Entry 1W8H (X-ray diffraction, 1.75 A resolution); this record covers chains A and D of the 4 polymer chains in the assembly.

# Chain A (and D)
Name: Pseudomonas aeruginosa lectin II
From: Pseudomonas aeruginosa
Notes: chain D of this document is another copy of the same molecule, construct and numbering; everything in this record applies to it too
Reference sequence: Q9HYN5 (Q9HYN5); residues 0-114 here correspond to UniProt positions 1-115 (UniProt number = residue number + 1)
Sequence (115 residues; each row starts with the number of its first residue; numbering starts at 0):
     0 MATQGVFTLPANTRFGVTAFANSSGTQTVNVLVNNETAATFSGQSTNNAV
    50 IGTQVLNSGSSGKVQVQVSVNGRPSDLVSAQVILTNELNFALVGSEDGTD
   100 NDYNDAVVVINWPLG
Disordered / not traced: 0
Bound ions: Ca2+ site 1: Asn21, Asp101, Asn103, Asp104 (together with alpha-L-fucopyranose) (shared with Gly114(D) of chain D); Ca2+ site 2: Glu95, Asp99, Asp101, Asp104 (together with alpha-L-fucopyranose); Ca2+ site 3: Gly114 (together with alpha-L-fucopyranose) (shared with Asn21(D), Asp101(D), Asn103(D), Asp104(D) of chain D)
What the authors report for this chain:
  - binding site for alpha-L-fucopyranose: Asn21, Ser23, Thr45, Asp96, Thr98, Asp99, Asp101, Asp104, Gly114
  - binding site for N-acetylglucosamine: Asp96
  - binding site for beta-D-galactopyranose: Ser23

# How chain A and chain D interact
Pairs across the interface - 53 pairs, chain A then chain D:
  Arg13(A) with Asn46(D), hydrogen bond
  Gly15(A) with Asn47(D)
  Thr17(A) with Phe19(D)
  Phe19(A) with Thr17(D)
  Asn21(A) with Leu113(D); Gly114(D), hydrogen bond (side chain-backbone)
  Thr45(A) with Arg13(D), hydrogen bond (backbone-side chain); Gly114(D)
  Asn46(A) with Arg13(D), hydrogen bond; Val54(D)
  Asn47(A) with Gly15(D); Asn110(D), hydrogen bond; Leu113(D)
  Thr52(A) with Val49(D)
  Val54(A) with Asn46(D)
  Val77(A) with Leu83(D), hydrophobic
  Ser78(A) with Leu83(D)
  Ala79(A) with Leu83(D), hydrophobic
  Leu83(A) with Val77(D); Ser78(D); Ala79(D), hydrophobic
  Thr84(A) with Val77(D); Tyr102(D)
  Glu86(A) with Asn100(D); Asp101(D)
  Leu87(A) with Gly93(D); Tyr102(D); Asn103(D)
  Phe89(A) with Leu91(D), hydrophobic; Val106(D), hydrophobic; Val108(D), hydrophobic
  Leu91(A) with Val81(D), hydrophobic; Phe89(D), hydrophobic
  Gly93(A) with Leu87(D)
  Asn100(A) with Glu86(D)
  Asp101(A) with Glu86(D); Gly114(D)
  Tyr102(A) with Thr84(D); Leu87(D)
  Asn103(A) with Leu87(D); Pro112(D), hydrogen bond (side chain-backbone); Leu113(D); Gly114(D), hydrogen bond (side chain-backbone)
  Val106(A) with Phe89(D), hydrophobic
  Asn110(A) with Asn47(D)
  Pro112(A) with Asn103(D), hydrogen bond (backbone-side chain)
  Leu113(A) with Asn21(D); Asn47(D); Asn103(D)
  Gly114(A) with Asn21(D), hydrogen bond (backbone-side chain); Thr45(D), hydrogen bond (backbone-backbone); Asp101(D); Asn103(D), hydrogen bond (backbone-side chain)
Other interface residues (no listed pair), chain A (34 interface residues in all): Ser22, Val49, Val81, Val92, Val108
Other interface residues (no listed pair), chain D (34 interface residues in all): Ser22, Thr52, Val92

# Summary
Chain A and chain D each contribute 34 residues to their interface, with 11 hydrogen bonds. Among the polar
pairs are Arg13(A)-Asn46(D), Asn21(A)-Gly114(D) and Thr45(A)-Arg13(D). Asn21(A), Asp101(A), Asn103(A) and
Asp104(A) form the Ca2+ site 1. The paper reports a binding site for alpha-L-fucopyranose at Asn21(A),
Ser23(A) and Thr45(A) among others; a binding site for N-acetylglucosamine at Asp96(A).
Chain A and chain D are both Pseudomonas aeruginosa lectin II (Pseudomonas aeruginosa); the structure,
structure of pseudomonas aeruginosa lectin II (PA-IIL)complexed with lewisA trisaccharide, was determined by
X-ray diffraction, deposited together with 1W8F.
